PDB entry 7UWC | electron microscopy, 4.00 A resolution | chains D and G of the 31 polymer chains in the assembly

Chain D:
Molecule: V-type proton ATPase subunit B2
Organism: Citrus limon
UniProtKB: A0A067FXK2 (A0A067FXK2_CITSI); residues 1-488 here = UniProt positions 1-488
Amino-acid sequence (488 residues; row label = number of the first residue in the row):
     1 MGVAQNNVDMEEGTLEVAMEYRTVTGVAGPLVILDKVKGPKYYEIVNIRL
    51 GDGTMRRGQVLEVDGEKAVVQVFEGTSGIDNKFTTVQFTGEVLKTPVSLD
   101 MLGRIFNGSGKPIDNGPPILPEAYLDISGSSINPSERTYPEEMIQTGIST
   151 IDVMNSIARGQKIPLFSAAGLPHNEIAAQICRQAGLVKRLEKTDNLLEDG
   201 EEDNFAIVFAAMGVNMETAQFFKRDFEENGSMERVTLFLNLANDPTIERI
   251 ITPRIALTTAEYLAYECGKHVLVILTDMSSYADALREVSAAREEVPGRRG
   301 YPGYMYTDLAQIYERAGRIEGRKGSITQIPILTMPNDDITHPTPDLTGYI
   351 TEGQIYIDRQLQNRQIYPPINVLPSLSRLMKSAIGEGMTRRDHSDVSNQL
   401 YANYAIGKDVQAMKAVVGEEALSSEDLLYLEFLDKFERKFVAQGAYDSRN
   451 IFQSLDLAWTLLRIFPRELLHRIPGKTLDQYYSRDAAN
Not modelled in the structure: 1-11, 193-198, 485-488

Chain G:
Molecule: V-type proton ATPase subunit E
Organism: Citrus limon
UniProtKB: Q9MB46 (VATE_CITUN); residue numbers follow UniProt; this construct covers 1-230
Amino-acid sequence (230 residues; each row starts with the number of its first residue):
     1 MNDADVSKQIQQMVRFIRQEAEEKANEISVSAEEEFNIEKLQLVEAEKKK
    51 IRQEYERKEKQVEIRKKIEYSMQLNASRIKVLQAQDDLVSNMMEAASKEV
   101 LNVSRDHNSYKKLLKGLIVQSLLRLKEPAVLLRCRKDDHHLVESVLESAK
   151 EEYAQKLQVHPPEIIVDHHIYLPPGPGHHNAHGPSCSGGVVVASRDGKIV
   201 CENTLDARLDVVFRKKLPEIRKQLVSQVAA
Not modelled in the structure: 1-11, 167-177, 227-230

Interface between chain D and chain G:
Pairs across the interface (41; chain D residue first):
  Leu-15(D) with Gln-120(G), hydrogen bond (backbone-side chain); Arg-208(G), hydrogen bond (backbone-side chain); Val-211(G), hydrophobic; Val-212(G), hydrophobic
  Glu-16(D) with Gln-120(G); Arg-124(G)
  Val-17(D) with Arg-124(G), hydrogen bond (backbone-side chain); Glu-202(G); Ala-207(G), hydrophobic; Arg-208(G)
  Met-19(D) with Arg-124(G), hydrogen bond; Leu-125(G), hydrophobic; Ile-199(G), hydrophobic; Val-200(G); Cys-201(G), hydrogen bond
  Glu-20(D) with Ile-199(G); Val-200(G), hydrogen bond (backbone-backbone)
  Tyr-21(D) with Lys-198(G); Ile-199(G), hydrophobic
  Arg-22(D) with Asp-196(G), hydrogen bond (side chain-backbone); Gly-197(G); Lys-198(G), hydrogen bond (backbone-backbone)
  Thr-23(D) with Lys-198(G)
  Lys-38(D) with Leu-125(G), hydrogen bond (side chain-backbone)
  Asp-100(D) with Arg-78(G)
  Leu-102(D) with Arg-78(G), hydrogen bond (backbone-side chain)
  Gly-103(D) with Arg-78(G), hydrogen bond (backbone-side chain)
  Arg-104(D) with Arg-78(G); Leu-82(G)
  Pro-117(D) with Leu-82(G), hydrophobic; Gln-83(G); Asp-86(G)
  Leu-120(D) with Gln-85(G); Leu-217(G), hydrophobic; Arg-221(G)
  Pro-121(D) with Leu-217(G); Pro-218(G); Arg-221(G)
  Glu-122(D) with Pro-218(G)
  Tyr-124(D) with Arg-214(G), hydrogen bond (side chain-backbone); Pro-218(G), hydrophobic
Other interface residues (no listed pair), chain D (22 interface residues in all): Ala-18, Lys-36, Gly-116, Ala-123
Other interface residues (no listed pair), chain G (27 interface residues in all): Ile-79, Val-89, Lys-126, Asn-203

In short:
Chain D and chain G form an interface of 22 and 27 residues respectively, with 12 hydrogen bonds. Polar
contacts include Leu-15(D)/Gln-120(G), Leu-15(D)/Arg-208(G) and Val-17(D)/Arg-124(G).
Chain D is V-type proton ATPase subunit B2 and chain G is V-type proton ATPase subunit E, both from Citrus
limon; the structure, Citrus V-ATPase State 2, H in contact with subunit a, was determined by electron
microscopy (same publication as 7UW9, 7UWA, 7UWB and 7UWD).
